Entry 3QTL (X-ray diffraction, 2.60 A resolution); this record covers chains B and C of the 4 polymer chains in the assembly.

== Chain B (and C) ==
Name: Subtilisin-like serin protease
From: Bacillus licheniformis
Notes: EC 3.4.21.62; chain C of this document is another copy of the same molecule, construct and numbering; everything in this record applies to it too
Reference sequence: Q1EM64 (Q1EM64_BACLI); residues 1-274 here correspond to UniProt positions 106-379 (UniProt number = residue number + 105)
Chain sequence (274 residues; each row starts with the number of its first residue):
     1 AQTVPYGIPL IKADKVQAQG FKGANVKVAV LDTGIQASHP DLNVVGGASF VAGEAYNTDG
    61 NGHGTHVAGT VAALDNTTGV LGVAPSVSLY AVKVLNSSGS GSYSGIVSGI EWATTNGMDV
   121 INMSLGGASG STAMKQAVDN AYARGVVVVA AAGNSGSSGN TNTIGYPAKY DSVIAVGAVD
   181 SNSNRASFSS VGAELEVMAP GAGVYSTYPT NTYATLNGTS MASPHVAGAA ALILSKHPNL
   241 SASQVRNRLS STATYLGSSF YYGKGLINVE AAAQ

== How chain B and chain C interact ==
Pairs across the interface (16; chain B residue first):
  Glu111(B) - Thr215(C)
  Thr114(B) - Tyr205(C)
  Thr114(B) - Thr212(C)
  Thr115(B) - Thr212(C)  hydrogen bond (backbone-side chain)
  Thr115(B) - Tyr213(C)  hydrogen bond (side chain-backbone)
  Thr115(B) - Ala214(C)
  Thr132(B) - Ser181(C)
  Gln136(B) - Tyr6(C)
  Gln136(B) - Gly203(C)  hydrogen bond (side chain-backbone)
  Gln136(B) - Thr215(C)
  Asn140(B) - Thr3(C)
  Asn140(B) - Tyr205(C)
  Ala143(B) - Ala1(C)
  Ala143(B) - Thr3(C)
  Arg144(B) - Tyr205(C)
  Arg144(B) - Tyr213(C)
Interface residues without a listed pair, chain C (12 interface residues in all): Gln2, Tyr208

== Summary ==
8 residues of chain B and 12 residues of chain C are in contact; the contacts include 3 hydrogen bonds. Polar
pairs include Thr115(B)-Thr212(C), Thr115(B)-Tyr213(C) and Gln136(B)-Gly203(C).
Chain B and chain C are both Subtilisin-like serin protease (Bacillus licheniformis); the structure,
Structural Basis for Dual-inhibition Mechanism of a Non-classical Kazal-type Serine Protease Inhibitor from
Horseshoe Crab in ..., was determined by X-ray diffraction.
